7RNF - chains A and B of the 6 polymer chains in the assembly; structure by X-ray diffraction, 2.11 A resolution.

Chain A:
Protein: Caspase-3 subunit p17
Organism: Homo sapiens
Reference sequence: P42574 (CASP3_HUMAN); residues 34-174 here = UniProt positions 34-174
Sequence (141 residues; row label = number of the first residue in the row):
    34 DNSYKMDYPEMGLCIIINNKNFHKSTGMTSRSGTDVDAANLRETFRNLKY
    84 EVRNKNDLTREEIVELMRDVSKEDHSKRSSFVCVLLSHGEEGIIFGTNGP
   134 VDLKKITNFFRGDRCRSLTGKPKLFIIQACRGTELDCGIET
Not modelled in the structure: 174
From the paper describing this entry:
  - binding site for Ac-VDKVD-CHO: Arg-64, Gln-161, Cys-163

Chain B:
Protein: Caspase-3 subunit p12
Organism: Homo sapiens
Reference sequence: P42574 (CASP3_HUMAN); residue numbers follow UniProt; this construct covers 184-277
Sequence (95 residues; row label = number of the first residue in the row):
   184 CHKIPVEADFLYAYSTAPGYYSWRNSKDGSWFIQSLCAMLKQYADKLEFM
   234 HILTRVNRKVATEFESFSFDATFHAKKQIPCIVSMLTKELYFYHH
Not modelled in the structure: 184-185, 277-278
Construct notes: expression tag (278)
From the paper describing this entry:
  - binding site for Ac-VDKVD-CHO: Arg-207, Phe-250

How chain A and chain B interact:
Residue-residue contacts - 103 pairs, chain A then chain B:
  Asp-34(A) / Lys-271(B)
  Asn-35(A) / Lys-271(B)
  Asn-35(A) / Glu-272(B)  hydrogen bond (backbone-backbone)
  Ser-36(A) / Lys-271(B)
  Ser-36(A) / Glu-272(B)
  Ser-36(A) / Tyr-274(B)
  Tyr-37(A) / Asp-192(B)  hydrogen bond
  Tyr-37(A) / Leu-269(B)
  Tyr-37(A) / Thr-270(B)  hydrogen bond (side chain-backbone)
  Tyr-37(A) / Lys-271(B)
  Tyr-37(A) / Glu-272(B)  hydrogen bond (backbone-backbone)
  Met-39(A) / Leu-273(B)  hydrophobic
  Met-39(A) / Tyr-274(B)
  Met-44(A) / Phe-275(B)
  Arg-64(A) / Arg-207(B)
  Ser-65(A) / Arg-207(B)  hydrogen bond (backbone-side chain)
  Ser-65(A) / Asn-208(B)
  Ser-65(A) / Ser-209(B)
  Gly-66(A) / Asn-208(B)
  Gly-66(A) / Ser-209(B)  hydrogen bond (backbone-backbone)
  Gly-66(A) / Gly-212(B)
  Val-69(A) / Lys-210(B)
  Val-69(A) / Asp-211(B)
  Asp-70(A) / Gly-212(B)
  Asp-70(A) / Ser-213(B)  hydrogen bond
  Asp-70(A) / Ile-216(B)
  Asn-73(A) / Cys-220(B)
  Leu-74(A) / Ile-216(B)  hydrophobic
  Leu-74(A) / Cys-220(B)
  Thr-77(A) / Cys-220(B)  hydrogen bond
  Thr-77(A) / Leu-223(B)
  Phe-78(A) / Leu-223(B)  hydrophobic
  Leu-81(A) / Ala-227(B)  hydrophobic
  Leu-81(A) / Phe-275(B)  hydrophobic
  Tyr-83(A) / Phe-275(B)
  Leu-119(A) / Ile-216(B)  hydrophobic
  Glu-124(A) / Pro-201(B)
  Glu-124(A) / Gly-202(B)  hydrogen bond (side chain-backbone)
  Lys-137(A) / Glu-190(B)  salt bridge
  Thr-140(A) / Phe-193(B)
  Thr-140(A) / Tyr-195(B)
  Phe-143(A) / Phe-193(B)
  Arg-144(A) / Val-189(B)
  Arg-144(A) / Glu-190(B)
  Arg-144(A) / Phe-193(B)
  Gly-145(A) / Val-189(B)  hydrogen bond (backbone-backbone)
  Asp-146(A) / Val-189(B)
  Thr-152(A) / Ile-187(B)
  Gly-153(A) / Asp-192(B)
  Lys-154(A) / Asp-192(B)
  Pro-155(A) / Asp-192(B)
  Lys-156(A) / Ala-191(B)
  Lys-156(A) / Asp-192(B)  hydrogen bond (backbone-backbone)
  Lys-156(A) / Phe-193(B)
  Lys-156(A) / Leu-194(B)  hydrogen bond (backbone-backbone)
  Leu-157(A) / Leu-194(B)
  Leu-157(A) / Phe-232(B)  hydrophobic
  Leu-157(A) / Leu-273(B)  hydrophobic
  Phe-158(A) / Phe-193(B)  hydrophobic
  Phe-158(A) / Leu-194(B)  hydrogen bond (backbone-backbone)
  Phe-158(A) / Tyr-195(B)
  Phe-158(A) / Ala-196(B)  hydrogen bond (backbone-backbone)
  Ile-159(A) / Ala-196(B)
  Ile-159(A) / Phe-215(B)  hydrophobic
  Ile-159(A) / Ile-216(B)  hydrophobic
  Ile-159(A) / Leu-219(B)  hydrophobic
  Ile-160(A) / Ala-196(B)  hydrogen bond (backbone-backbone)
  Ile-160(A) / Tyr-197(B)  hydrophobic
  Ile-160(A) / Ser-198(B)  hydrogen bond (backbone-backbone)
  Gln-161(A) / Ser-198(B)  hydrogen bond
  Gln-161(A) / Ser-205(B)  hydrogen bond
  Gln-161(A) / Trp-206(B)
  Gln-161(A) / Ser-213(B)  hydrogen bond
  Gln-161(A) / Phe-215(B)
  Ala-162(A) / Ser-198(B)
  Ala-162(A) / Ser-205(B)
  Cys-163(A) / Tyr-203(B)
  Cys-163(A) / Tyr-204(B)  hydrophobic
  Cys-163(A) / Ser-205(B)  hydrogen bond (side chain-backbone)
  Arg-164(A) / Tyr-197(B)
  Arg-164(A) / Thr-199(B)  hydrogen bond (side chain-backbone)
  Arg-164(A) / Ala-200(B)
  Arg-164(A) / Pro-201(B)
  Arg-164(A) / Gly-202(B)  hydrogen bond (backbone-backbone)
  Arg-164(A) / Tyr-203(B)  hydrogen bond (backbone-backbone)
  Arg-164(A) / Cys-264(B)
  Gly-165(A) / Gly-202(B)
  Gly-165(A) / Tyr-203(B)
  Gly-165(A) / Tyr-204(B)
  Thr-166(A) / Gly-202(B)  hydrogen bond (backbone-backbone)
  Thr-166(A) / Tyr-204(B)
  Glu-167(A) / Gly-202(B)  hydrogen bond (backbone-backbone)
  Glu-167(A) / Tyr-203(B)
  Glu-167(A) / Tyr-204(B)  hydrogen bond (backbone-backbone)
  Leu-168(A) / Tyr-203(B)
  Leu-168(A) / Tyr-204(B)  hydrophobic
  Leu-168(A) / Trp-206(B)  hydrophobic
  Leu-168(A) / Thr-255(B)
  Asp-169(A) / Tyr-203(B)
  Asp-169(A) / Lys-259(B)
  Asp-169(A) / Lys-260(B)  hydrogen bond (backbone-backbone)
  Cys-170(A) / Lys-259(B)  hydrogen bond
  Gly-171(A) / Lys-260(B)
Other interface residues (no listed pair), chain A (50 interface residues in all): Ser-63, Thr-67, His-121, Leu-136, Asn-141
Other interface residues (no listed pair), chain B (48 interface residues in all): Gln-217, Phe-256, Ala-258, Tyr-276

Summary:
The interface between chain A and chain B involves 50 residues on one side and 48 on the other, with 28
hydrogen bonds and 1 salt bridge. Polar contacts include Lys-137(A)/Glu-190(B), Tyr-37(A)/Asp-192(B) and
Tyr-37(A)/Thr-270(B). From the paper: a binding site for Ac-VDKVD-CHO at Arg-64(A), Gln-161(A) and Arg-207(B)
among others.
Here chain A is Caspase-3 subunit p17 and chain B is Caspase-3 subunit p12, both from Homo sapiens. Entry 7RNF
(Crystal structure of caspase-3 with inhibitor Ac-VDKVD-CHO) was determined by X-ray diffraction, deposited
together with 7RN7, 7RN8, 7RN9, 7RNB, 7RND, 7RNE and 7SEO.
